PDB entry 2RET | X-ray diffraction, 2.21 A resolution | chains E and H of the 8 polymer chains in the assembly

# Chain E
Protein: Pseudopilin EpsI
Source organism: Vibrio vulnificus
UniProt: Q7MPZ1 (Q7MPZ1_VIBVY); residues 25-110 here correspond to UniProt positions 57-142 (UniProt number = residue number + 32)
Sequence (103 residues; numbered 24 to 126; the number before each row is that of its first residue):
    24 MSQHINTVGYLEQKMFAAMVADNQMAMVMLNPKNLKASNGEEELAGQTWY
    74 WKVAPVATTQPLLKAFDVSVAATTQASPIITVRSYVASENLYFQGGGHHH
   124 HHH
Unresolved in the structure: 24-29, 112-126
Modified residues: Mse24 (selenomethionine); Mse38, Mse42, Mse48, Mse50, Mse52 (selenomethionine; parent Met)
Sequence notes: expression tag (24, 111-126); engineered mutation T96 (Glu128 in Q7MPZ1), T97 (Lys129 in Q7MPZ1)

# Chain H
Protein: EpsJ
Source organism: Vibrio vulnificus
Sequence (175 residues; numbered 24 to 198; the number before each row is that of its first residue):
    24 MNQVQRSNELSQERTARLNELQRALVMMDSDFRQIALRQTRTNGEEPSKK
    74 LLHWADYLLDSDNKGIMFARLGWHNPQQQFPRGEVTKVGYRIKDERLERV
   124 WWRYPDTPAGQEGVVTPLLSDVEELNVRFYDGKQWINEWSNELTLPAAIS
   174 VELTLKDYGKIARTYLTPEGNLQKQ
Unresolved in the structure: 24-31, 66-71, 132-133, 197-198
Modified residues: Mse24 (selenomethionine); Mse50, Mse51, Mse90 (selenomethionine; parent Met)
From the paper describing this entry:
  - binding site for chloride ion: R93

# Interface between chain E and chain H
Pairs across the interface (10):
  Mse52(E) - Q101(H)  hydrogen bond (backbone-side chain)
  Mse52(E) - Q102(H)
  L53(E) - Q101(H)
  P55(E) - Q101(H)
  L86(E) - F103(H)  hydrophobic
  S107(E) - Q102(H)
  Y108(E) - Q102(H)
  Y108(E) - F103(H)  hydrogen bond (backbone-backbone)
  V109(E) - Q101(H)
  A110(E) - Q101(H)  hydrogen bond (backbone-backbone)
Interface residues without a listed pair, chain E (9 interface residues in all): Mse48
Interface residues without a listed pair, chain H (4 interface residues in all): P99

# Summary
Chain E and chain H form an interface of 9 and 4 residues respectively, with 3 hydrogen bonds. Polar contacts
include Mse52(E)-Q101(H), Y108(E)-F103(H) and A110(E)-Q101(H). From the paper: a binding site for chloride ion
at R93(H).
Here chain E is Pseudopilin EpsI and chain H is EpsJ, both from Vibrio vulnificus. Entry 2RET (The crystal
structure of a binary complex of two pseudopilins: EpsI and EpsJ from the Type ...) was determined by X-ray
diffraction.
